PDB entry 3K36 | X-ray diffraction, 2.20 A resolution | chain A

[Chain A]
Protein: Neuraminidase
Organism: Influenza B virus
Notes: EC 3.2.1.18
UniProt: Q3S340 (Q3S340_9INFB); residue numbers follow UniProt; this construct covers 70-466
Chain sequence (397 residues; each row starts with the number of its first residue):
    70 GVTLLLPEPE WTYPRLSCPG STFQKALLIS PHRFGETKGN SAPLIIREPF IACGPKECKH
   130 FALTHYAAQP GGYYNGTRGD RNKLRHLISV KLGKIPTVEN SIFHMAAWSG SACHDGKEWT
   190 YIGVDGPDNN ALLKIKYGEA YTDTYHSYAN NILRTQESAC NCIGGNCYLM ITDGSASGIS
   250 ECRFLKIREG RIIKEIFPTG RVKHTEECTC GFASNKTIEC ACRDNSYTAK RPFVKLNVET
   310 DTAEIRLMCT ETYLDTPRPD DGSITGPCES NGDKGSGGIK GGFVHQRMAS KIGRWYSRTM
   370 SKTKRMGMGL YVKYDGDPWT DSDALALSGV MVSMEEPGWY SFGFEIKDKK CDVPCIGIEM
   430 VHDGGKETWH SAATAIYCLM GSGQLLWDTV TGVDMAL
Disordered / not traced: 70-77
Cystine bridges: Cys-87/Cys-420, Cys-122/Cys-127, Cys-182/Cys-229, Cys-231/Cys-236, Cys-277/Cys-291, Cys-279/Cys-289, Cys-318/Cys-337, Cys-424/Cys-447
Glycans and other covalent adducts: N-acetylglucosamine (NAG) linked to Asn-284
Ion coordination: Ca2+: Asp-293, Thr-297, Asp-324, Gly-344, Gly-346
What the authors report for this chain:
  - post-translational modification sites: Asn-284
  - binding site for sulfate ion: Arg-116, Arg-292, Arg-374
  - contacts within the chain: Arg-150/Asp-197
  - mutagenesis - D197E: decreased catalytic activity
  - mutagenesis - D197E: unchanged binding to MUNANA
  - mutagenesis - D197N: decreased binding to all three NA inhibitors 1, 2, and 3

[Overview]
Covalently linked N-acetylglucosamine: at Asn-284. The Ca2+ site is built by Asp-293, Thr-297, Asp-324,
Gly-344 and Gly-346. The paper reports a binding site for sulfate ion at Arg-116, Arg-292 and Arg-374; D197E
reduces catalytic activity.
Chain A is Neuraminidase (Influenza B virus); the structure, Crystal Structure of B/Perth Neuraminidase, was
determined by X-ray diffraction together with 3K37, 3K38, 3K39 and 3K3A from the same study.
